1UPP - chains C and J of the 8 polymer chains in the assembly; structure by X-ray diffraction, 2.30 A resolution.

== Chain C ==
Molecule: Ribulose bisphosphate carboxylase large chain
From: Spinacia oleracea
Notes: EC 4.1.1.39
UniProtKB: P00875 (RBL_SPIOL); numbering as in UniProt (aligned over 1-475)
Chain sequence (475 residues; each row starts with the number of its first residue):
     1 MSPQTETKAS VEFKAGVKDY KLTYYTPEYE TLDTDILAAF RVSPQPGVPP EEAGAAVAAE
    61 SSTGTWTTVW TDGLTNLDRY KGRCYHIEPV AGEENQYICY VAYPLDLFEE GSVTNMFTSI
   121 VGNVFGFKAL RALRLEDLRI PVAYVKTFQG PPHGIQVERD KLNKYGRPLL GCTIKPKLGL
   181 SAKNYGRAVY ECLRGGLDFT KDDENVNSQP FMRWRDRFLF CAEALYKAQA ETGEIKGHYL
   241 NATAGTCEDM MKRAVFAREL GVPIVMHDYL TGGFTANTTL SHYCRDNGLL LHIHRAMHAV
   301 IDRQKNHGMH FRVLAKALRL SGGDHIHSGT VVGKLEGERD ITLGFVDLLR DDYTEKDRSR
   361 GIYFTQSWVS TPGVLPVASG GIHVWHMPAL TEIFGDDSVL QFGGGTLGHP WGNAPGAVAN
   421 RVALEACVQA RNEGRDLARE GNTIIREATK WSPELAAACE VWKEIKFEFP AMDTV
Not modelled in the structure: 1-8
Modified / non-standard residues: Lys201 (lysine nz-carboxylic acid; KCX)
Cystine bridges: Cys247 forms a disulfide with the same residue of a neighbouring copy of this chain
Curated features (UniProtKB/Swiss-Prot):
  - active site (Proton acceptor): Lys175, His294
  - binding site (substrate): Thr65, Asn123, Thr173, Lys177, Glu204, His294, Arg295, His327, Lys334, Ser379, Gly381, Gly403, Gly404
  - binding site (Mg(2+)): Lys201, Asp203, Glu204
  - site: Lys14 (Not N6-methylated), Lys334 (Transition state stabilizer)
  - modified residue: Pro3 (N-acetylproline), Lys201 (N6-carboxylysine)

== Chain J ==
Molecule: Ribulose bisphosphate carboxylase small chain
From: Spinacia oleracea
Notes: EC 4.1.1.39
UniProtKB: Q43832 (RBS2_SPIOL); residues 1-123 here correspond to UniProt positions 58-180 (UniProt number = residue number + 57)
Chain sequence (123 residues; numbered 1 to 123; the number before each row is that of its first residue):
     1 MQVWPILNLK KYETLSYLPP LTTDQLARQV DYLLNNKWVP CLEFETDHGF VYREHHNSPG
    61 YYDGRYWTMW KLPMFGCTDP AQVLNELEEC KKEYPNAFIR IIGFDSNREV QCISFIAYKP
   121 AGY
Differences from the reference sequence: conflict Gln2 (Lys59 in Q43832), Ile6 (Thr63 in Q43832), Leu7 (Gln64 in Q43832), Leu9 (Met66 in Q43832), Lys11 (Arg68 in Q43832), Glu109 (Gln166 in Q43832), Ile113 (Val170 in Q43832)

== How chain C and chain J interact ==
Pairs across the interface (77):
  Gln156(C) with Arg108(J); Glu109(J); Val110(J)
  Lys161(C) with Gly60(J); Arg65(J), hydrogen bond (backbone-side chain)
  Asn163(C) with Arg100(J)
  Lys164(C) with Glu13(J), salt bridge
  Tyr165(C) with Thr14(J), hydrogen bond (backbone-side chain); Gln111(J); Ser114(J)
  Gly166(C) with Thr14(J); Cys112(J)
  Arg167(C) with Glu13(J), salt bridge; Thr14(J), hydrogen bond
  Arg194(C) with Trp4(J), hydrogen bond (side chain-backbone); Pro5(J), hydrogen bond (side chain-backbone); Ile6(J)
  Gly195(C) with Tyr17(J)
  Gly196(C) with Tyr17(J), hydrogen bond (backbone-side chain)
  Asp198(C) with Glu13(J)
  Tyr226(C) with Arg53(J), hydrogen bond
  Gln229(C) with Tyr62(J)
  Ala230(C) with Lys10(J), hydrogen bond (backbone-side chain)
  Glu231(C) with Ile6(J); Lys10(J), hydrogen bond (backbone-side chain)
  Thr232(C) with Lys10(J); Lys11(J), hydrogen bond (backbone-backbone)
  Gly233(C) with Lys10(J); Phe50(J)
  Glu234(C) with Lys11(J); Tyr12(J); Glu13(J), hydrogen bond (side chain-backbone); Ser16(J)
  Ile235(C) with Val51(J), hydrophobic; Tyr62(J), hydrophobic
  Arg258(C) with Ser58(J); Pro59(J)
  Gly261(C) with Arg53(J), hydrogen bond (backbone-side chain); Asn57(J); Pro59(J)
  Val262(C) with Pro59(J)
  Pro263(C) with Tyr62(J)
  Asn287(C) with Pro59(J)
  Gly288(C) with Pro59(J)
  Leu289(C) with Pro59(J), hydrophobic
  Asp397(C) with Arg108(J), salt bridge
  Pro410(C) with Met1(J)
  Trp411(C) with Met1(J); Gln2(J)
  Pro415(C) with Gln2(J)
  Val418(C) with Trp4(J), hydrophobic
  Arg421(C) with Glu13(J), hydrogen bond (side chain-backbone); Thr14(J); Tyr17(J)
  Val422(C) with Tyr17(J)
  Glu425(C) with Glu13(J); Thr14(J); Leu15(J), hydrogen bond (side chain-backbone); Ser16(J), hydrogen bond (side chain-backbone); Tyr17(J), hydrogen bond (side chain-backbone); Leu18(J)
  Ala426(C) with Leu18(J)
  Gln429(C) with Leu18(J); Leu21(J); Gln25(J)
  Arg431(C) with Tyr32(J)
  Asn432(C) with Arg28(J); Gln29(J), hydrogen bond; Tyr32(J), hydrogen bond
  Glu433(C) with Gln25(J); Arg28(J)
  Trp451(C) with Tyr17(J); Leu18(J), hydrophobic; Pro19(J)
  Pro453(C) with Gln2(J)
  Glu454(C) with Gln2(J); Trp4(J)
Other interface residues (no listed pair), chain C (49 interface residues in all): Ile155, Asp160, Tyr190, Lys236, Asp396, Ala414, Val428
Other interface residues (no listed pair), chain J (39 interface residues in all): Val3, Leu9, Ile113

== Summary ==
49 residues of chain C and 39 residues of chain J are in contact, with 18 hydrogen bonds and 3 salt bridges.
Polar contacts include Lys164(C)-Glu13(J), Arg167(C)-Glu13(J) and Asp397(C)-Arg108(J).
Chain C is Ribulose bisphosphate carboxylase large chain and chain J is Ribulose bisphosphate carboxylase
small chain, both from Spinacia oleracea; the structure, SPINACH RUBISCO IN COMPLEX WITH 2-CARBOXYARABINITOL 2
BISPHOSPHATE and Calcium, was determined by X-ray diffraction, deposited together with 1UPM.
